PDB entry 5UHC | X-ray diffraction, 3.80 A resolution | chains D and G of the 9 polymer chains in the assembly

Chain D:
Molecule: DNA-directed RNA polymerase subunit beta'
From: Mycobacterium tuberculosis (strain ATCC 25618 / H37Rv)
Notes: EC 2.7.7.6
UniProt: P9WGY7 (RPOC_MYCTU); residues 1-1316 here = UniProt positions 1-1316
Sequence (1316 residues; row label = number of the first residue in the row):
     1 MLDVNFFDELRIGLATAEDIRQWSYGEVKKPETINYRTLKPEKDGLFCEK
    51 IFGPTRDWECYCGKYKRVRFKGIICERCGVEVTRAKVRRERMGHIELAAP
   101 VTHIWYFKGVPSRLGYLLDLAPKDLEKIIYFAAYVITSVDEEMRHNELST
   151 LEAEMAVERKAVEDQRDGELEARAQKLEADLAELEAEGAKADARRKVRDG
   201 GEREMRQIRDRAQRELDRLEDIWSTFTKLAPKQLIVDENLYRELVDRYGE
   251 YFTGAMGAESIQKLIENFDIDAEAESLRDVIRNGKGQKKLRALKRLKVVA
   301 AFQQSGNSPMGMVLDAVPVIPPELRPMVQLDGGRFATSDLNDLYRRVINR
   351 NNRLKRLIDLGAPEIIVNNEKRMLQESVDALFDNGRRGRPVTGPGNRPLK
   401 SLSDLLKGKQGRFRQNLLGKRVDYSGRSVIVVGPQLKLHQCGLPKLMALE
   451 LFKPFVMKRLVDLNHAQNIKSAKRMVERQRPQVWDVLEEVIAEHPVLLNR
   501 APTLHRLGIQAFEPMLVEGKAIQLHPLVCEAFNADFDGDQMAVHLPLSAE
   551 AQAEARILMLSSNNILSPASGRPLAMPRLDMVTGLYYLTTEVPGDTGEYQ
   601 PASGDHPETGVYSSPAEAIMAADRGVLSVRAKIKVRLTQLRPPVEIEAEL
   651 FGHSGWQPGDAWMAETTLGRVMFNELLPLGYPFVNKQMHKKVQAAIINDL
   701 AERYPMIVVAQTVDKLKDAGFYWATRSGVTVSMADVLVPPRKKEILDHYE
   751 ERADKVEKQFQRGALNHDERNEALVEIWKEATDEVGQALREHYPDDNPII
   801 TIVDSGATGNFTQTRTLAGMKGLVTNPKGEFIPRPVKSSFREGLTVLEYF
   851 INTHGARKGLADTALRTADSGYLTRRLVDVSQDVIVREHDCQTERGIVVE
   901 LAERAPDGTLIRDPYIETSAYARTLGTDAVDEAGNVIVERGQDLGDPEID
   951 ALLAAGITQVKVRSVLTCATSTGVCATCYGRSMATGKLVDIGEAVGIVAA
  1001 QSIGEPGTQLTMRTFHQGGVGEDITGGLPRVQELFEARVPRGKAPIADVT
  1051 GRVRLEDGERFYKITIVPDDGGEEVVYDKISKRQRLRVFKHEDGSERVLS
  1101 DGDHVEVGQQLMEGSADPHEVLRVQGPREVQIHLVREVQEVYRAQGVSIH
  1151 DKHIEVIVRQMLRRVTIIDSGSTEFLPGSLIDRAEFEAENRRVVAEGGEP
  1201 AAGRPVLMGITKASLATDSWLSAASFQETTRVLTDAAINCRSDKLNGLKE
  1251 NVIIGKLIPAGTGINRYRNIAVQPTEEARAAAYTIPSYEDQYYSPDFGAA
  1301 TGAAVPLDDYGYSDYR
Unresolved in the structure: 1-2, 1012-1025, 1282-1316
Bound ions: Zn2+ site 1: Cys60, Cys62, Cys75, Cys78; Mg2+: Asp535, Asp537, Asp539; Zn2+ site 2: Cys891, Cys968, Cys975, Cys978
UniProt features mapped onto this chain:
  - binding site (Zn(2+)): Cys60, Cys62, Cys75, Cys78, Cys891, Cys968, Cys975, Cys978
  - binding site (Mg(2+)): Asp535, Asp537, Asp539

Chain G:
Molecule: 16-nt DNA strand
Sequence (16 nucleotides; each row starts with the number of its first residue):
     5 CATCCGTGAGTCCAGG
Unresolved in the structure: 20

Chain D / chain G interface:
Contacting residue pairs (20; chain D residue first):
  Lys108(D) - DG10(G)  phosphate contact
  Arg386(D) - DT11(G)  salt bridge to the phosphate
  Lys409(D) - DG14(G)  salt bridge to the phosphate
  Lys409(D) - DT15(G)  salt bridge to the phosphate
  Arg414(D) - DA13(G)  salt bridge to the phosphate
  Arg421(D) - DC17(G)  salt bridge to the phosphate
  Arg427(D) - DC16(G)  sugar contact
  Arg427(D) - DC17(G)  sugar contact
  Ala501(D) - DC16(G)  sugar contact
  Pro502(D) - DG14(G)  base contact
  Pro502(D) - DT15(G)  base contact
  Thr867(D) - DG14(G)  sugar contact
  Ala868(D) - DA13(G)  phosphate contact
  Ala868(D) - DG14(G)  sugar contact
  Tyr872(D) - DG12(G)  phosphate contact
  Tyr872(D) - DA13(G)  sugar contact
  Gln1227(D) - DG12(G)  phosphate contact
  Glu1228(D) - DT11(G)  phosphate contact
  Glu1228(D) - DG12(G)  hydrogen bond to the phosphate
  Thr1230(D) - DT11(G)  phosphate contact
Also at the interface, not in a pair above, chain D (17 interface residues in all): Val110, Gly871, Arg875

Overview:
17 residues of chain D face 8 of chain G across their interface, with 1 hydrogen bond and 5 salt bridges.
Polar pairs include Glu1228(D)-DG12(G), Arg386(D)-DT11(G) and Lys409(D)-DG14(G). From UniProt: 8 Zn2+-binding
residues and 3 Mg2+-binding residues on chain D.
Here chain D is DNA-directed RNA polymerase subunit beta' (Mycobacterium tuberculosis (strain ATCC 25618 /
H37Rv)) and chain G is a 16-nt DNA strand. Entry 5UHC (Crystal structure of Mycobacterium tuberculosis
transcription initiation complex containing 3nt RNA in complex with Rifampin) was determined by X-ray
diffraction together with 5UH5, 5UH6, 5UH8, 5UH9, 5UHA, 5UHB and 4 further entries from the same study.
